5G3Y - chain A; structure by X-ray diffraction, 1.18 A resolution.

[Chain A]
Molecule: Adenylate kinse
Organism: Synthetic construct
Notes: EC 2.7.4.3
Sequence (226 residues; each row starts with the number of its first residue):
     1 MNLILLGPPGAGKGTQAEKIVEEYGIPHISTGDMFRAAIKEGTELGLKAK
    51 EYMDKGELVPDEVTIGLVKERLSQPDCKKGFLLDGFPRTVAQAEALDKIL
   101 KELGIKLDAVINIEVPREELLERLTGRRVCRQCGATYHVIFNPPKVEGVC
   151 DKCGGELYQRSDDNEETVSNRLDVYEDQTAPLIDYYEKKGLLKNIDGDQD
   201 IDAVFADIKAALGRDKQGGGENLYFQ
Disordered / not traced: 214-226
Ion coordination: Zn2+: C130, C133, C150, C153
Small-molecule neighbours:
  - ADP (adenosine-5'-diphosphate), molecule 1: P8, P9, G10, A11, G12, K13, G14, T15, D84, R123, R127, T136, Y137, H138, F141, N142, G197, Q199, D200, I201, V204
  - ADP, molecule 2: P9, G10, K13, T31, G32, F35, R36, Y52, M53, E57, L58, V59, T64, G85, F86, R88, Q92, L124, R127, R160, D162, R171

[Overview]
Ligands of chain A: ADP. The Zn2+ site is built by C130, C133, C150 and C153.
Chain A is Adenylate kinse (Synthetic construct); the structure, Crystal structure of adenylate kinase
ancestor 1 with Zn and ADP bound, was determined by X-ray diffraction (same publication as 5G3Z, 5G40 and
5G41).
